PDB entry 1NGW | X-ray diffraction, 2.60 A resolution | chains L and H

# Chain L
Protein: Mature Metal Chelatase Catalytic Antibody, Light chain
Source organism: Mus musculus, Homo sapiens
Notes: fragment: germline Fab fragment; antibody fragment or engineered binder
Amino-acid sequence (213 residues; numbered 1 to 213; the number before each row is that of its first residue):
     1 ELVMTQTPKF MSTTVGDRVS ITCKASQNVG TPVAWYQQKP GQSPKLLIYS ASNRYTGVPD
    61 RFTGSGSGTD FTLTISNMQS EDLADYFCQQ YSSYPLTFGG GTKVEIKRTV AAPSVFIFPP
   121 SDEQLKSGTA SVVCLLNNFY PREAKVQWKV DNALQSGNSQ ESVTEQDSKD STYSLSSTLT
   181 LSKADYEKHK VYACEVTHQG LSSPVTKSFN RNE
Cystine bridges: Cys23-Cys88, Cys134-Cys194
Small-molecule neighbours: N-methylmesoporphyrin (MMP): Ala34, Tyr36, Leu46, Tyr49, Tyr55, Gln89, Tyr91, Tyr94, Leu96

# Chain H
Protein: Mature Metal Chelatase Catalytic Antibody, Heavy chain
Source organism: Mus musculus, Homo sapiens
Notes: fragment: germline Fab fragment
UniProtKB: P06328 (HV49_MOUSE); residues 8-98 here correspond to UniProt positions 27-117 (UniProt number = residue number + 19)
Amino-acid sequence (216 residues; numbered 1 to 216; the number before each row is that of its first residue):
     1 QVQLLESGAE LVKPGASVKL SCKASGYTFT SYWMHWVKQR PGRGLEWIGM IDPNSGGTKY
    61 NEKFKSKATL TVDKPSNTAY MQLSSLTSED SAVYYCTRRD MDYWGAGTTV TVSSASTKGP
   121 SVFPLAPSSK STSGGTAALG CLVKDYFPEP VTVSWNSGAL TSGVHTFPAV LQSSGLYSLS
   181 SVVTVPSSSL GTQTYICNVN HKPSNTKVDK KIVPKS
Cystine bridges: Cys22-Cys96, Cys141-Cys197
Small-molecule neighbours: N-methylmesoporphyrin (MMP): Met50, Arg99, Asp100, Met101
UniProt features mapped onto this chain:
  - region: Ser31 to His35 (Complementarity-determining-1), Trp36 to Gly49 (Framework-2), Lys67 to Arg98 (Framework-3)

# Interface between chain L and chain H
Residue-residue contacts (59):
  Tyr36(L) - Met101(H)
  Gln38(L) - Gln39(H)
  Gln38(L) - Tyr95(H)
  Ser43(L) - Tyr95(H)
  Ser43(L) - Trp104(H)
  Ser43(L) - Gly105(H)  hydrogen bond (side chain-backbone)
  Pro44(L) - Trp104(H)
  Leu46(L) - Asp100(H)
  Leu46(L) - Met101(H)
  Tyr55(L) - Asp102(H)  hydrogen bond
  Tyr55(L) - Tyr103(H)
  Phe87(L) - Leu45(H)  hydrophobic
  Gln89(L) - Met101(H)  hydrogen bond
  Tyr94(L) - Trp47(H)  hydrophobic
  Tyr94(L) - Met50(H)
  Tyr94(L) - Lys59(H)
  Pro95(L) - Trp47(H)  hydrophobic
  Pro95(L) - Asn61(H)
  Leu96(L) - His35(H)
  Leu96(L) - Trp47(H)
  Phe98(L) - Leu45(H)
  Phe116(L) - Ser131(H)
  Phe116(L) - Thr132(H)
  Phe116(L) - Ala138(H)  hydrophobic
  Ile117(L) - Ser128(H)  hydrogen bond (backbone-side chain)
  Ile117(L) - Ser131(H)
  Phe118(L) - Leu125(H)  hydrophobic
  Phe118(L) - Ala126(H)
  Phe118(L) - Ala138(H)
  Pro120(L) - Lys215(H)  hydrogen bond (backbone-side chain)
  Ser121(L) - Phe123(H)
  Ser121(L) - Pro124(H)
  Ser121(L) - Lys215(H)
  Asp122(L) - Lys215(H)
  Glu123(L) - Val122(H)
  Glu123(L) - Phe123(H)
  Glu123(L) - Pro124(H)
  Glu123(L) - Lys210(H)  salt bridge
  Gln124(L) - Phe123(H)
  Gln124(L) - Lys144(H)
  Ser131(L) - Leu142(H)
  Leu135(L) - Phe167(H)  hydrophobic
  Asn137(L) - His165(H)  hydrogen bond
  Asn137(L) - Thr184(H)
  Asn138(L) - His165(H)
  Gln160(L) - Val170(H)
  Gln160(L) - Leu171(H)
  Gln160(L) - Gln172(H)
  Ser162(L) - Phe167(H)
  Ser162(L) - Pro168(H)  hydrogen bond (side chain-backbone)
  Ser162(L) - Val170(H)
  Val163(L) - Pro168(H)
  Thr164(L) - Phe167(H)
  Asp167(L) - His165(H)  salt bridge
  Ser174(L) - Phe167(H)
  Leu175(L) - Phe167(H)
  Lys207(L) - Ser131(H)
  Ser208(L) - Ser131(H)
  Glu213(L) - Ser216(H)
Interface residues without a listed pair, chain L (41 interface residues in all): Gln42, Pro119, Thr129, Val133, Glu161, Ser176, Thr180
Interface residues without a listed pair, chain H (44 interface residues in all): Val37, Arg43, Gly44, Glu46, Lys130, Ser133, Leu139, Ser180, Val182

# Summary
Chain L and chain H form an interface of 41 and 44 residues respectively, with 7 hydrogen bonds and 2 salt
bridges. Polar contacts include Glu123(L)-Lys210(H), Asp167(L)-His165(H) and Ser43(L)-Gly105(H).
N-methylmesoporphyrin is bound between chain L and chain H.
Here chain L is Mature Metal Chelatase Catalytic Antibody, Light chain and chain H is Mature Metal Chelatase
Catalytic Antibody, Heavy chain, both from Mus musculus, Homo sapiens. Entry 1NGW (Chimeric Affinity Matured
Fab 7g12 complexed with mesoporphyrin) was determined by X-ray diffraction (same publication as 1NGX, 1N7M,
1NGY and 1NGZ).
